Entry 4UT0 (X-ray diffraction, 2.40 A resolution); this record covers chains K and L of the 5 polymer chains in the assembly.

== Chain K ==
Protein: Homing endonuclease I-dmoi
Organism: Desulfurococcus mobilis
Notes: EC 3.1.-.-
UniProtKB: P21505 (DMO1_DESMO); residues 2-188 here = UniProt positions 2-188
Sequence (199 residues; each row starts with the number of its first residue):
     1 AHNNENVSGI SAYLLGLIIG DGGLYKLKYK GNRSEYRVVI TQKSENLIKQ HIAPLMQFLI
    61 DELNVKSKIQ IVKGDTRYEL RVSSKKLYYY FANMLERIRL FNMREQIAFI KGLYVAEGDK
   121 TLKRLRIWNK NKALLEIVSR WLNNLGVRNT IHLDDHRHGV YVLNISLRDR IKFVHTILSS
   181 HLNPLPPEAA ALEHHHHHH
Not modelled in the structure: 1-4, 183-199
Construct notes: expression tag (1, 189-199)
Ion coordination: Mn2+ site 1: Gly20, Glu117 (shared with 1 residue of chain M; 1 residue of chain N); Mn2+ site 2: Asp21, Ala116 (shared with DA14(L) of chain L; 1 residue of chain O)
Curated features (UniProtKB/Swiss-Prot):
  - active site: Asp21, Glu117

== Chain L ==
Molecule: 14-nt DNA strand
Sequence (14 nucleotides; each row starts with the number of its first residue):
     1 GCCTTGCCGG GTAA
Ion coordination: Mn2+: DA14 (shared with Asp21(K), Ala116(K) of chain K; 1 residue of chain O)

== How chain K and chain L interact ==
Contacting residue pairs - 24 pairs, chain K then chain L:
  Asp21(K) with DA14(L), phosphate contact
  Thr41(K) with DA14(L), sugar contact
  Gln42(K) with DA14(L), phosphate contact
  Lys43(K) with DA13(L), salt bridge to the phosphate; DA14(L), hydrogen bond to the phosphate
  Thr76(K) with DA13(L), base contact; DA14(L), hydrogen bond to the base
  Arg77(K) with DA14(L), base contact
  Arg124(K) with DT5(L), base contact; DG6(L), hydrogen bond to the base; DC7(L), base contact
  Thr150(K) with DG6(L), hydrogen bond to the phosphate
  His152(K) with DG6(L), salt bridge to the phosphate; DC7(L), salt bridge to the phosphate
  Asp154(K) with DC8(L), hydrogen bond to the base
  Arg157(K) with DG9(L), hydrogen bond to the base; DG10(L), hydrogen bond to the base; DG11(L), base contact
  Asn164(K) with DT5(L), phosphate contact; DG6(L), phosphate contact
  Ile165(K) with DT5(L), phosphate contact
  Ser166(K) with DT5(L), hydrogen bond to the phosphate
  Leu167(K) with DT4(L), phosphate contact; DT5(L), hydrogen bond to the phosphate
Interface residues without a listed pair, chain K (21 interface residues in all): Ala116, Arg126, Leu153, His158, Arg168, Arg170

== Overview ==
21 residues of chain K face 10 of chain L across their interface, with 9 hydrogen bonds and 3 salt bridges.
Among the polar pairs are Thr76(K)-DA14(L), Arg124(K)-DG6(L) and Asp154(K)-DC8(L). From UniProt: active-site
residues Asp21(K) and Glu117(K) on chain K.
Here chain K is Homing endonuclease I-dmoi (Desulfurococcus mobilis) and chain L is a 14-nt DNA strand. Entry
4UT0 (The crystal structure of I-dmoi in complex with its target DNA at 10 days incubation in ...) was
determined by X-ray diffraction together with 4D6N, 4D6O, 4UN7, 4UN8, 4UN9, 4UNA, 4UNB and 4UNC from the same
study.
